PDB entry 4Y8Q | X-ray diffraction, 2.60 A resolution | chains O and U of the 32 polymer chains in the assembly

Chain O:
Molecule: Proteasome subunit alpha type-2
Source organism: Saccharomyces cerevisiae (strain ATCC 204508 / S288c)
Notes: EC 3.4.25.1
UniProtKB: P23639 (PSA2_YEAST); numbering as in UniProt (aligned over 1-250)
Sequence (250 residues; each row starts with the number of its first residue):
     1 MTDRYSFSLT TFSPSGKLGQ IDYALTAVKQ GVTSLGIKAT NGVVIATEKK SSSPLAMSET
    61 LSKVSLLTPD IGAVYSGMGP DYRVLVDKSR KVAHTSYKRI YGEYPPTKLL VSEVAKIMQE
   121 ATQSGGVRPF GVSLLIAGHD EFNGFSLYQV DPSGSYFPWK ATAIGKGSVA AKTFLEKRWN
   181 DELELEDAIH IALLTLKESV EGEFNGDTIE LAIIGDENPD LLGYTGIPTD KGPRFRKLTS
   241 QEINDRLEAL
Curated features (UniProtKB/Swiss-Prot):
  - cross-link: Lys108 (Glycyl lysine isopeptide (Lys-Gly) (interchain with G-Cter in ubiquitin))

Chain U:
Molecule: Proteasome subunit alpha type-1
Source organism: Saccharomyces cerevisiae (strain ATCC 204508 / S288c)
Notes: EC 3.4.25.1
UniProtKB: P21243 (PSA1_YEAST); residues -8 to 243 here correspond to UniProt positions 1-252 (UniProt number = residue number + 9)
Sequence (252 residues; each row starts with the number of its first residue; numbers below 1 keep their minus sign (Met-8 is residue -8)):
    -8 MSGAAAASAA GYDRHITIFS PEGRLYQVEY AFKATNQTNI NSLAVRGKDC TVVISQKKVP
    52 DKLLDPTTVS YIFCISRTIG MVVNGPIPDA RNAALRAKAE AAEFRYKYGY DMPCDVLAKR
   112 MANLSQIYTQ RAYMRPLGVI LTFVSVDEEL GPSIYKTDPA GYYVGYKATA TGPKQQEITT
   172 NLENHFKKSK IDHINEESWE KVVEFAITHM IDALGTEFSK NDLEVGVATK DKFFTLSAEN
   232 IEERLVAIAE QD
Unresolved in the structure: -8 to 1, 243

Chain O / chain U interface:
Contacting residue pairs (67):
  Asp3(O) - Tyr124(U)
  Tyr5(O) - Ile7(U)
  Tyr5(O) - Ala123(U)  hydrophobic
  Tyr5(O) - Tyr124(U)  hydrophobic
  Leu9(O) - Ile9(U)  hydrophobic
  Leu9(O) - Ala123(U)  hydrophobic
  Gln20(O) - Ile9(U)
  Gln20(O) - Phe10(U)  hydrogen bond (side chain-backbone)
  Tyr23(O) - Phe10(U)  hydrophobic
  Tyr23(O) - Ser11(U)
  Tyr23(O) - Pro12(U)  hydrophobic
  Tyr23(O) - Gly14(U)
  Ala24(O) - Phe10(U)  hydrophobic
  Thr26(O) - Pro12(U)
  Thr26(O) - Glu13(U)
  Ala27(O) - Gly14(U)
  Ser52(O) - Tyr153(U)  hydrogen bond
  Ser53(O) - Thr170(U)
  Pro54(O) - Lys158(U)
  Pro54(O) - Glu174(U)
  Leu55(O) - Tyr157(U)
  Leu55(O) - Lys158(U)  hydrogen bond (backbone-backbone)
  Leu55(O) - Ala159(U)
  Leu55(O) - Thr170(U)
  Leu55(O) - Leu173(U)  hydrophobic
  Leu55(O) - Phe177(U)  hydrophobic
  Ala56(O) - Val155(U)  hydrophobic
  Ala56(O) - Gly156(U)
  Ala56(O) - Tyr157(U)  hydrophobic
  Met57(O) - Arg37(U)
  Met57(O) - Val155(U)
  Met57(O) - Gly156(U)  hydrogen bond (backbone-backbone)
  Met57(O) - Tyr157(U)
  Met57(O) - Lys158(U)
  Thr60(O) - Tyr146(U)
  Thr60(O) - Val155(U)
  Thr60(O) - Gly156(U)  hydrogen bond (side chain-backbone)
  Leu61(O) - Tyr153(U)  hydrophobic
  Leu61(O) - Tyr154(U)
  Leu61(O) - Val155(U)  hydrophobic
  Met78(O) - Phe10(U)  hydrophobic
  Met78(O) - Leu16(U)  hydrophobic
  Pro80(O) - Gln117(U)
  Pro80(O) - Ala151(U)
  Pro80(O) - Gly152(U)
  Pro80(O) - Tyr153(U)
  Asp81(O) - Gln117(U)
  Arg83(O) - Ala113(U)  hydrogen bond (side chain-backbone)
  Arg83(O) - Asn114(U)
  Arg83(O) - Gly152(U)  hydrogen bond (side chain-backbone)
  Arg83(O) - Tyr154(U)
  Val84(O) - Asn114(U)
  Val84(O) - Gln117(U)
  Asp87(O) - Lys110(U)  salt bridge
  Asp87(O) - Asn114(U)
  Gly126(O) - Arg122(U)
  Gly126(O) - Ala123(U)  hydrogen bond (backbone-backbone)
  Val127(O) - Gln121(U)
  Val127(O) - Arg122(U)
  Arg128(O) - Thr8(U)
  Arg128(O) - Phe10(U)
  Arg128(O) - Leu16(U)
  Arg128(O) - Thr120(U)  hydrogen bond (side chain-backbone)
  Arg128(O) - Gln121(U)  hydrogen bond (backbone-backbone)
  Pro129(O) - Phe10(U)
  Phe130(O) - Gln121(U)
  Gly131(O) - Phe10(U)
Other interface residues (no listed pair), chain O (30 interface residues in all): Thr2, Ala121
Other interface residues (no listed pair), chain U (34 interface residues in all): Thr160

Summary:
The interface between chain O and chain U involves 30 residues on one side and 34 on the other, with 10
hydrogen bonds and 1 salt bridge. Polar pairs include Asp87(O)-Lys110(U), Gln20(O)-Phe10(U) and
Ser52(O)-Tyr153(U).
Here chain O is Proteasome subunit alpha type-2 and chain U is Proteasome subunit alpha type-1, both from
Saccharomyces cerevisiae (strain ATCC 204508 / S288c). Entry 4Y8Q (Yeast 20S proteasome beta7-delta7_Cter
mutant in complex with Ac-PAY-ep) was determined by X-ray diffraction together with 4Y69, 4Y6A, 4Y6V, 4Y6Z,
4Y70, 4Y74 and 34 further entries from the same study.
